PDB entry 7F54 | electron microscopy, 3.00 A resolution | chains B and G of the 6 polymer chains in the assembly

[Chain B]
Protein: Guanine nucleotide-binding protein G(I)/G(S)/G(T) subunit beta-1
Source organism: Homo sapiens
UniProtKB: P62873 (GBB1_HUMAN); residue numbers follow UniProt; this construct covers 2-340
Amino-acid sequence (384 residues; numbered -17 to 366; the number before each row is that of its first residue; numbers below 1 keep their minus sign (Met-17 is residue -17)):
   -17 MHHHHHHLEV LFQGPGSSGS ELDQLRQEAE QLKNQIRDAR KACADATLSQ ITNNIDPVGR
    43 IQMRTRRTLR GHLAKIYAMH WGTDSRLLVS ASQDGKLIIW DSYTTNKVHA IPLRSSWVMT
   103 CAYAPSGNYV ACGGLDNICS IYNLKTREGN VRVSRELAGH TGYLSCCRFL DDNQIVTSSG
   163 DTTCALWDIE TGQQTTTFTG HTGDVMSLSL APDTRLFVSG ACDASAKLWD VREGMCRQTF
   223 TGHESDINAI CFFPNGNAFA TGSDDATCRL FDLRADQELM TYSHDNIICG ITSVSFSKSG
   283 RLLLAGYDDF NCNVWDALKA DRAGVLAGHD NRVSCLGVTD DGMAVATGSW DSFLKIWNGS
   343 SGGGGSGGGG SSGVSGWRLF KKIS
Unresolved in the structure: -17 to 2, 341-366
Construct notes: initiating methionine (-17); expression tag (-16 to 1, 341-366)
Curated features (UniProtKB/Swiss-Prot):
  - modified residue: Ser2 (N-acetylserine), His266 (Phosphohistidine)
  - natural variant: Leu30 (L30F: In MRD42; uncertain significance), Arg52 (R52G: In MRD42), Gly64 (G64V: In MRD42), Asp76 (D76E: In MRD42; D76G: In MRD42), Gly77 (G77S: In MRD42), Lys78 (K78R: In MRD42), Ile80 (I80N: In MRD42; I80T: In MRD42), His91 (H91R: In MRD42; uncertain significance), Ala92 (A92T: In MRD42), Pro94 (P94S: In MRD42), Leu95 (L95P: In MRD42), Arg96 (R96L: In MRD42), 5 further natural variant entries in UniProt

[Chain G]
Protein: Guanine nucleotide-binding protein G(I)/G(S)/G(O) subunit gamma-2
Source organism: Homo sapiens
UniProtKB: P59768 (GBG2_HUMAN); residues 1-71 here = UniProt positions 1-71
Amino-acid sequence (71 residues; row label = number of the first residue in the row):
     1 MASNNTASIA QARKLVEQLK MEANIDRIKV SKAAADLMAY CEAHAKEDPL LTPVPASENP
    61 FREKKFFCAI L
Unresolved in the structure: 1-5, 63-71
Curated features (UniProtKB/Swiss-Prot):
  - modified residue: Ala2 (N-acetylalanine), Cys68 (Cysteine methyl ester)
  - lipidation: Cys68 (S-geranylgeranyl cysteine)

[How chain B and chain G interact]
Contacting residue pairs - 69 pairs, chain B then chain G:
  Glu3(B) - Ile9(G)
  Glu3(B) - Arg13(G)  salt bridge
  Leu4(B) - Ser8(G)
  Leu4(B) - Ile9(G)  hydrophobic
  Leu7(B) - Ile9(G)  hydrophobic
  Leu7(B) - Val16(G)
  Ala11(B) - Leu19(G)
  Leu14(B) - Val16(G)
  Leu14(B) - Leu19(G)  hydrophobic
  Leu14(B) - Lys20(G)
  Ile18(B) - Arg27(G)
  Ala21(B) - Arg27(G)
  Arg22(B) - Arg27(G)
  Ala24(B) - Lys29(G)  hydrogen bond (backbone-side chain)
  Cys25(B) - Ile28(G)
  Cys25(B) - Lys29(G)
  Cys25(B) - Val30(G)  hydrogen bond (backbone-backbone)
  Asp27(B) - Lys29(G)  salt bridge
  Ala28(B) - Val30(G)
  Leu30(B) - Ala34(G)  hydrophobic
  Ile33(B) - Ala34(G)  hydrophobic
  Ile37(B) - Glu42(G)
  Val40(B) - Leu51(G)  hydrophobic
  Arg49(B) - Phe61(G)  hydrogen bond (side chain-backbone)
  Ser84(B) - Phe61(G)
  Tyr85(B) - Pro60(G)
  Tyr85(B) - Phe61(G)  hydrophobic
  Met217(B) - Met21(G)  hydrophobic
  Cys218(B) - Gln18(G)  hydrogen bond (backbone-side chain)
  Arg219(B) - Ile25(G)
  Thr221(B) - Glu22(G)  hydrogen bond
  Phe235(B) - Leu37(G)  hydrophobic
  Phe235(B) - Tyr40(G)  hydrophobic
  Phe235(B) - Cys41(G)  hydrophobic
  Pro236(B) - Tyr40(G)
  Asn237(B) - Tyr40(G)
  Asp254(B) - Ala33(G)
  Arg256(B) - Arg27(G)
  Arg256(B) - Ile28(G)  hydrogen bond (backbone-backbone)
  Arg256(B) - Asp36(G)  salt bridge
  Ala257(B) - Arg27(G)
  Ala257(B) - Ile28(G)
  Ala257(B) - Val30(G)  hydrophobic
  Asp258(B) - Arg27(G)  salt bridge
  Gln259(B) - Val30(G)
  Leu261(B) - Leu37(G)  hydrophobic
  Ser279(B) - Asp48(G)  hydrogen bond
  Ser279(B) - Leu50(G)
  Lys280(B) - Glu47(G)
  Lys280(B) - Asp48(G)
  Ser281(B) - Tyr40(G)
  Ser281(B) - Cys41(G)
  Ser281(B) - His44(G)
  Ser281(B) - Asp48(G)  hydrogen bond
  Gly282(B) - Cys41(G)
  Arg283(B) - Glu42(G)  salt bridge
  Leu284(B) - Leu50(G)
  Leu300(B) - Cys41(G)  hydrophobic
  Asp323(B) - Pro49(G)
  Gly324(B) - Pro49(G)
  Gly324(B) - Leu50(G)
  Met325(B) - Pro49(G)  hydrophobic
  Met325(B) - Asn59(G)
  Met325(B) - Pro60(G)
  Ala326(B) - Phe61(G)  hydrophobic
  Val327(B) - Leu50(G)  hydrophobic
  Ile338(B) - Phe61(G)  hydrophobic
  Asn340(B) - Asn59(G)  hydrogen bond
  Asn340(B) - Phe61(G)
Also at the interface, not in a pair above, chain B (54 interface residues in all): Glu10, Lys15, Met45, Arg48, Trp63, Gln220, Ala240, Val320
Also at the interface, not in a pair above, chain G (38 interface residues in all): Ala12, Leu15, Ala23, Ser31, Met38, Ala45, Glu58, Arg62

[Summary]
The interface between chain B and chain G involves 54 residues on one side and 38 on the other, with 9
hydrogen bonds and 5 salt bridges. Among the polar pairs are Glu3(B)-Arg13(G), Asp27(B)-Lys29(G) and
Arg256(B)-Asp36(G).
Chain B is Guanine nucleotide-binding protein G(I)/G(S)/G(T) subunit beta-1 and chain G is Guanine
nucleotide-binding protein G(I)/G(S)/G(O) subunit gamma-2, both from Homo sapiens; the structure, Cryo-EM
structure of afamelanotide-MC4R-Gs_Nb35 complex, was determined by electron microscopy together with 7F53,
7F55 and 7F58 from the same study.
